PDB entry 9FGF | electron microscopy, 2.90 A resolution | chains C and D of the 5 polymer chains in the assembly

# Chain C
Protein: Gamma-aminobutyric acid receptor subunit gamma-2
Organism: Homo sapiens
UniProt: P18507 (GBRG2_HUMAN), isoform P18507-2; residues -38 to 436 here correspond to UniProt positions 1-475 (UniProt number = residue number + 39)
Chain sequence (495 residues; numbered -38 to 456; the number before each row is that of its first residue; numbers below 1 keep their minus sign (Met-38 is residue -38)):
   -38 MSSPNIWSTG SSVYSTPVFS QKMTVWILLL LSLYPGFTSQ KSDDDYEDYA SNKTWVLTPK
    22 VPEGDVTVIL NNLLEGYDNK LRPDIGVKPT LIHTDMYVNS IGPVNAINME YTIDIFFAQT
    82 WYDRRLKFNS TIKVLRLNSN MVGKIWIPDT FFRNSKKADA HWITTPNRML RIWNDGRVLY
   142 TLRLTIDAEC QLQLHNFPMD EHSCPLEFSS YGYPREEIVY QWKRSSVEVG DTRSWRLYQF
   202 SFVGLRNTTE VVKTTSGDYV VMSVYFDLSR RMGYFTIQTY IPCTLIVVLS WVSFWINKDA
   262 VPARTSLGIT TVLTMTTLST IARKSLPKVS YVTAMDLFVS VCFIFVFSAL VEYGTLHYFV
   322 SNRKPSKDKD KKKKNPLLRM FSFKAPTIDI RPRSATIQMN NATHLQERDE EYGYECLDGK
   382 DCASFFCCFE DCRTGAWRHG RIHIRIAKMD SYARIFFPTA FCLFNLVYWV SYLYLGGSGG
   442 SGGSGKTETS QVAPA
Not modelled in the structure: -38 to 25, 325-405, 437-456
Construct notes: expression tag (437-456)
UniProt features mapped onto this chain:
  - region: Arg394 to Asp411 (Interaction with GABARAP)
  - glycosylation (N-linked (GlcNAc...) asparagine): Asn13, Asn90, Asn208
Cystine bridges: Cys151-Cys165
Covalently attached groups: N-acetylglucosamine (NAG) linked to Asn208

# Chain D
Protein: Gamma-aminobutyric acid receptor subunit alpha-1
Organism: Homo sapiens
UniProt: P14867 (GBRA1_HUMAN); residues 1-429 here correspond to UniProt positions 28-456 (UniProt number = residue number + 27)
Chain sequence (464 residues; numbered -34 to 429; the number before each row is that of its first residue; numbers below 1 keep their minus sign (Met-34 is residue -34)):
   -34 MKKSPGLSDY LWAWTLFLST LTGRSYGDYK DDDDKQPSLQ DELKDNTTVF TRILDRLLDG
    26 YDNRLRPGLG ERVTEVKTDI FVTSFGPVSD HDMEYTIDVF FRQSWKDERL KFKGPMTVLR
    86 LNNLMASKIW TPDTFFHNGK KSVAHNMTMP NKLLRITEDG TLLYTMRLTV RAECPMHLED
   146 FPMDAHACPL KFGSYAYTRA EVVYEWTREP ARSVVVAEDG SRLNQYDLLG QTVDSGIVQS
   206 STGEYVVMTT HFHLKRKIGY FVIQTYLPCI MTVILSQVSF WLNRESVPAR TVFGVTTVLT
   266 MTTLSISARN SLPKVAYATA MDWFIAVCYA FVFSALIEFA TVNYFTKRGY AWDGKSVVPE
   326 KPKKVKDPLI KKNNTYAPTA TSYTPNLARG DPGLATIAKS ATIEPKEVKP ETKPPEPKKT
   386 FNSVSKIDRL SRIAFPLLFG IFNLVYWATY LNREPQLKAP TPHQ
Not modelled in the structure: -34 to 12, 321-383, 419-429
Construct notes: initiating methionine (-34); expression tag (-33 to 0)
UniProt features mapped onto this chain:
  - binding site (4-aminobutanoate): Arg67, Thr130
  - binding site (3alpha-hydroxy-5alpha-pregnan-11,20-dione): Trp246
  - glycosylation (N-linked (GlcNAc...) asparagine): Asn11, Asn111
Cystine bridges: Cys139-Cys153
Covalently attached groups: N-acetylglucosamine (NAG) linked to Asn111
Ligand contacts:
  - PIO ([(2R)-2-octanoyloxy-3-[oxidanyl-[(1R,2R,3S,4R,5R,6S)-2,3,6-tris(oxidanyl)-4,5-diphosphonooxy-cyclohexyl]oxy-phosphoryl]oxy-propyl] octanoate): Arg249, Glu303, Thr306, Phe310, Lys312, Arg313, Asn387, Ser388, Val389, Ser390, Lys391, Ile392, Leu395, Ser396
  - hexadecane (R16): Ile223, Val227, Ile235, Ile239, Pro401, Phe404, Gly405, Asn408, Trp412, Leu416

# Interface between chain C and chain D
Residue-residue contacts (101):
  Val27(C) with Leu30(D), hydrophobic
  Thr28(C) with Asp27(D), hydrogen bond; Leu30(D)
  Leu31(C) with Arg29(D); Leu30(D), hydrophobic
  Asn32(C) with Arg29(D), hydrogen bond
  Asp56(C) with Ser206(D)
  Ser61(C) with Glu138(D)
  Phe77(C) with Tyr160(D), hydrophobic
  Arg97(C) with Glu166(D)
  Leu98(C) with Ala161(D)
  Asn99(C) with Arg29(D); Tyr162(D)
  Asn101(C) with Asn28(D); Arg29(D)
  Met102(C) with Arg29(D)
  His122(C) with Lys105(D)
  Ile124(C) with Thr99(D); Phe100(D); Ser107(D); Ala109(D), hydrophobic
  Thr125(C) with Pro97(D); Thr99(D), hydrogen bond (backbone-backbone); Met131(D)
  Thr126(C) with Pro97(D); Asp98(D)
  Asn128(C) with Phe100(D); Tyr160(D)
  Arg129(C) with Tyr160(D)
  Met130(C) with Tyr160(D); Ala161(D), hydrophobic; Thr207(D)
  Arg132(C) with Ala161(D), hydrogen bond (side chain-backbone); Thr163(D); Thr207(D), hydrogen bond (side chain-backbone); Tyr210(D), hydrogen bond
  Thr142(C) with Tyr160(D)
  Leu143(C) with Tyr160(D), hydrogen bond (backbone-side chain)
  Arg144(C) with Phe100(D); Phe101(D), hydrogen bond (side chain-backbone); His102(D), hydrogen bond (side chain-backbone); Gly104(D), hydrogen bond (side chain-backbone); Tyr160(D), hydrogen bond (backbone-side chain)
  Arg194(C) with Pro140(D); His142(D)
  Ser195(C) with Glu138(D); Pro140(D)
  Arg197(C) with Asp57(D); Met58(D); Lys105(D); Glu138(D), salt bridge
  Tyr199(C) with Asp55(D), hydrogen bond (side chain-backbone); His56(D), hydrogen bond (side chain-backbone); Asp57(D), hydrogen bond (side chain-backbone); Met58(D), hydrogen bond (side chain-backbone); Lys279(D); Val280(D), hydrophobic; Ala281(D), hydrogen bond (backbone-backbone)
  Gln200(C) with Lys279(D), hydrogen bond; Val280(D); Ala281(D)
  Arg232(C) with Ala281(D); Tyr282(D)
  Gly234(C) with Ala281(D), hydrogen bond (backbone-backbone)
  Tyr235(C) with Arg274(D); Lys279(D); Val280(D); Ala281(D), hydrogen bond (backbone-backbone)
  Ile238(C) with Ala283(D), hydrophobic; Asp287(D); Trp288(D), hydrophobic; Ala291(D), hydrophobic
  Gln239(C) with Ser270(D), hydrogen bond (side chain-backbone); Ile271(D); Arg274(D)
  Pro243(C) with Tyr294(D)
  Leu246(C) with Tyr294(D), hydrophobic; Phe298(D)
  Ile247(C) with Val263(D), hydrophobic; Tyr294(D)
  Val249(C) with Phe298(D), hydrophobic
  Leu250(C) with Val263(D), hydrophobic; Phe298(D), hydrophobic; Leu301(D), hydrophobic
  Val253(C) with Ile302(D), hydrophobic; Ala305(D), hydrophobic
  Trp256(C) with Tyr309(D)
  Ile257(C) with Asn308(D)
  Ala264(C) with Val252(D), hydrophobic; Thr256(D)
  Ser267(C) with Val257(D)
  Leu268(C) with Thr256(D); Val260(D), hydrophobic
  Thr271(C) with Val260(D)
  Leu274(C) with Leu264(D), hydrophobic
  Thr275(C) with Leu264(D); Thr267(D)
  Thr278(C) with Ile271(D)
  Leu279(C) with Thr267(D)
  Lys285(C) with Lys279(D)
  Ser286(C) with Lys279(D)
Interface residues without a listed pair, chain C (59 interface residues in all): Asp75, Leu140, Trp196, Met233, Phe236, Pro263, Thr272, Ile282
Interface residues without a listed pair, chain D (64 interface residues in all): Leu34, Trp95, Thr96, Asn103, Val108, Leu133, Pro253, Asn275, Pro278

# Overview
The interface between chain C and chain D involves 59 residues on one side and 64 on the other, with 20
hydrogen bonds and 1 salt bridge. Polar pairs include Arg197(C)-Glu138(D), Thr28(C)-Asp27(D) and
Asn32(C)-Arg29(D). Ligands of chain D: compound PIO and hexadecane.
Here chain C is Gamma-aminobutyric acid receptor subunit gamma-2 and chain D is Gamma-aminobutyric acid
receptor subunit alpha-1, both from Homo sapiens. Entry 9FGF (Cryo-EM structure of the full-length
alpha1beta3gamma2 GABA(A) receptor in Saposin A nanodisc in the long-lived symmetric ...) was determined by
electron microscopy.
